Entry 2ABZ (X-ray diffraction, 2.16 A resolution); this record covers chains A and D of the 6 polymer chains in the assembly.

# Chain A
Name: Carboxypeptidase A1
Source organism: Bos taurus
Notes: EC 3.4.17.1
Reference sequence: P00730 (CBPA1_BOVIN); residues 1-309 here correspond to UniProt positions 111-419 (UniProt number = residue number + 110)
Amino-acid sequence (309 residues; numbered 1 to 309; the number before each row is that of its first residue):
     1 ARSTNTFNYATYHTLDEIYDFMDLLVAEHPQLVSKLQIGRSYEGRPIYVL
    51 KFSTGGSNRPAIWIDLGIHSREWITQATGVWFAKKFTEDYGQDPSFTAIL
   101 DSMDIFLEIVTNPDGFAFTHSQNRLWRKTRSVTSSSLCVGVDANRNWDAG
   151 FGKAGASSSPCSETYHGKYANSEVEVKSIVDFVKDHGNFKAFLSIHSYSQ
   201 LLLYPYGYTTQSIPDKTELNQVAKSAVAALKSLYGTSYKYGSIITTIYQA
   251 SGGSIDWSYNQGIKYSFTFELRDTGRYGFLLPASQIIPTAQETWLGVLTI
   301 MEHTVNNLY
Not modelled in the structure: 1-3, 133-135, 306-309
Disulfide bonds: Cys138-Cys161
Metal / ion sites: Zn2+: His69, Glu72, His196 (shared with 1 residue of chain C)
Swiss-Prot annotation at these positions:
  - active site: Glu270 (Proton donor/acceptor)
  - binding site (substrate): His69 to Glu72, Arg127, Asn144, Arg145, Ser197, Tyr198, Tyr248
  - binding site (Zn(2+)): His69, Glu72, His196

# Chain D
Name: Metallocarboxypeptidase inhibitor
Source organism: Hirudo medicinalis
Reference sequence: P81511 (MCPI_HIRME); residues 2-67 here correspond to UniProt positions 16-81 (UniProt number = residue number + 14)
Amino-acid sequence (67 residues; each row starts with the number of its first residue):
     1 GSHTPDESFLCYQPDQVCAFICRGAAPLPSEGECNPHPTAPWAREGAVEW
    51 VPYSTGQCRTTCIPYVE
Not modelled in the structure: 1-3, 13-14, 19, 30, 44-53, 64-67
Construct notes: cloning artifact (1); engineered mutation Ala19 (Cys33 in P81511), Ala43 (Cys57 in P81511)
Disulfide bonds: Cys11-Cys34, Cys18-Cys58, Cys22-Cys62
Swiss-Prot annotation at these positions:
  - site: Val66 (Interaction with carboxypeptidase)

# How chain A and chain D interact
Residue-residue contacts (18; chain A residue first):
  Arg71(A) with His37(D)
  Gln122(A) with Asn35(D)
  Asn123(A) with Asn35(D)
  Arg124(A) with Glu33(D); Asn35(D)
  Leu125(A) with Leu10(D), hydrophobic; His37(D)
  Gly275(A) with Pro41(D); Trp42(D)
  Arg276(A) with Trp42(D), hydrogen bond (backbone-side chain); Gln57(D), hydrogen bond (backbone-side chain)
  Tyr277(A) with Ser54(D), hydrogen bond (side chain-backbone); Thr55(D), hydrogen bond (side chain-backbone); Gln57(D)
  Phe279(A) with His37(D)
  Leu280(A) with Leu10(D), hydrophobic; Tyr12(D), hydrophobic; Val17(D), hydrophobic
Other interface residues (no listed pair), chain A (11 interface residues in all): Thr119

# Summary
Chain A and chain D each contribute 11 residues to their interface; the contacts include 4 hydrogen bonds.
Polar contacts include Arg276(A)-Trp42(D), Arg276(A)-Gln57(D) and Tyr277(A)-Ser54(D). Curated annotation
(UniProt) lists active-site residue Glu270(A), 10 substrate-binding residues and 3 Zn2+-binding residues on
chain A.
Here chain A is Carboxypeptidase A1 (Bos taurus) and chain D is Metallocarboxypeptidase inhibitor (Hirudo
medicinalis). Entry 2ABZ (Crystal structure of C19A/C43A mutant of leech carboxypeptidase inhibitor in complex
with bovine carboxypeptidase A) was determined by X-ray diffraction.
